1ST4 - chains B and A; structure by X-ray diffraction, 2.02 A resolution.

[Chain B (and A)]
Protein: mRNA decapping enzyme
Organism: Homo sapiens
Notes: chain A of this document is another copy of the same molecule, construct and numbering; everything in this record applies to it too
UniProtKB: Q96C86 (DCPS_HUMAN); numbering as in UniProt (aligned over 1-337)
Chain sequence (337 residues; numbered 1 to 337; the number before each row is that of its first residue):
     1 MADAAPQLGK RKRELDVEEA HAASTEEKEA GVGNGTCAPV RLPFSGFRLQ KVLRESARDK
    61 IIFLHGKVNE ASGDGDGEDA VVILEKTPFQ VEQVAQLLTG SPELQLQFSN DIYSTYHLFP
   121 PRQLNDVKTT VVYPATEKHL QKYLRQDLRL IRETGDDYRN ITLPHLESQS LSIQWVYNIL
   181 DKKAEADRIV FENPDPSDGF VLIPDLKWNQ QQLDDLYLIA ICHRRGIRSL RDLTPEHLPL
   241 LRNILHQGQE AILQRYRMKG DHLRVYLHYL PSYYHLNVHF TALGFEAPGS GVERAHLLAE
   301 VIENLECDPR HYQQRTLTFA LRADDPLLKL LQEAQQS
Unresolved in the structure: 1-39, 337 (chain A: 1-37)
Differences from the reference sequence: engineered mutation Asn277 (His in Q96C86)
Small-molecule neighbours:
  - 7-methyl-gpppa (GTA; p1-7-methylguanosine-P3-adenosine-5',5'-triphosphate), molecule 1: Phe108, Asn110, Tyr113
  - 7-methyl-gpppa (GTA), molecule 2: Leu144, Arg145, Gln146, Leu148, Trp175, Ile179, Glu185, Arg188, Ile203, Pro204, Asp205, Leu206, Lys207, Tyr217, Ile219, His268, Pro271, Ser272, Tyr273, Asn277, His279, Arg294, Arg322
UniProt features mapped onto this chain:
  - motif: Lys10 to Arg13 (nuclear localization signal (NLS)), Lys142 to Thr154 (nuclear export sequence (NES)), His275, Leu276, Val278, His279 (Histidine triad motif)
  - binding site (substrate): Trp175, Glu185, Asp205, Lys207, His268 to Leu276, Val278, His279
  - modified residue: Ala2 (N-acetylalanine), Ser24 (Phosphoserine), Ser101 (Phosphoserine), Lys138 (N6-acetyllysine), Lys142 (N6-acetyllysine)
  - natural variant: Thr316 (T316M: In ARS)
  - mutagenesis: Lys10 to Arg13 (Increases cytoplasmic localization), Arg58 (R58A: Increases decapping activity to 125% of wild-type), Ile61 (I61A: No effect), Phe63 (F63A: No effect), Ile83 (I83A: Strongly reduces decapping activity), Glu85 (E85A: Reduces decapping activity), Phe108 (F108A: Reduces decapping activity), Asn110 (N110A: Loss of decapping activity), Tyr113 (Y113A: Loss of decapping activity), Lys128 (K128A: No effect), Lys138 (K138D: Increases decapping activity to 250% of wild-type), Arg145 (R145A: Increases decapping activity to 180% of wild-type), 16 further mutagenesis entries in UniProt

[Interface between chain B and chain A]
Pairs across the interface (180):
  Arg41(B) - Ser101(A)  hydrogen bond
  Arg41(B) - Leu104(A)
  Arg41(B) - Tyr116(A)  hydrogen bond (backbone-side chain)
  Leu42(B) - Leu98(A)
  Leu42(B) - Leu104(A)  hydrophobic
  Pro43(B) - Tyr116(A)
  Gly46(B) - Thr99(A)
  Phe47(B) - Leu98(A)
  Phe47(B) - Thr99(A)  hydrogen bond (backbone-side chain)
  Leu49(B) - Val91(A)  hydrophobic
  Val52(B) - Val91(A)  hydrophobic
  Glu55(B) - Val91(A)
  Glu55(B) - Asp214(A)
  Ala57(B) - Pro88(A)  hydrophobic
  Ala57(B) - Asp215(A)
  Arg58(B) - Asp59(A)  salt bridge
  Arg58(B) - Phe285(A)
  Arg58(B) - Glu286(A)  hydrogen bond (side chain-backbone)
  Arg58(B) - Pro288(A)
  Asp59(B) - Arg58(A)  salt bridge
  Asp59(B) - Lys60(A)  hydrogen bond (backbone-side chain)
  Lys60(B) - Asp59(A)  hydrogen bond (side chain-backbone)
  Lys60(B) - Glu85(A)  salt bridge
  Lys60(B) - Lys86(A)
  Lys60(B) - Thr87(A)
  Lys60(B) - Phe89(A)
  Ile62(B) - Phe89(A)  hydrophobic
  Ile62(B) - Val91(A)  hydrophobic
  Leu64(B) - Val94(A)  hydrophobic
  Leu84(B) - Phe89(A)
  Leu84(B) - Val94(A)  hydrophobic
  Leu84(B) - Leu118(A)  hydrophobic
  Glu85(B) - Lys60(A)  salt bridge
  Glu85(B) - Phe89(A)
  Lys86(B) - Lys60(A)
  Lys86(B) - Lys86(A)
  Lys86(B) - Thr87(A)  hydrogen bond (side chain-backbone)
  Lys86(B) - Pro88(A)
  Lys86(B) - Phe89(A)
  Lys86(B) - Leu124(A)
  Thr87(B) - Lys60(A)
  Thr87(B) - Lys86(A)  hydrogen bond (backbone-side chain)
  Pro88(B) - Ala57(A)  hydrophobic
  Pro88(B) - Lys60(A)
  Phe89(B) - Lys60(A)
  Phe89(B) - Ile62(A)  hydrophobic
  Phe89(B) - Leu84(A)
  Phe89(B) - Glu85(A)
  Phe89(B) - Lys86(A)
  Phe89(B) - Val127(A)  hydrophobic
  Val91(B) - Leu49(A)  hydrophobic
  Val91(B) - Val52(A)  hydrophobic
  Val94(B) - Leu64(A)  hydrophobic
  Val94(B) - Leu84(A)  hydrophobic
  Leu98(B) - Leu42(A)  hydrophobic
  Leu98(B) - Val82(A)  hydrophobic
  Thr99(B) - Phe47(A)
  Ser101(B) - Arg41(A)  hydrogen bond
  Glu103(B) - Pro39(A)
  Glu103(B) - Val40(A)
  Leu104(B) - Pro39(A)
  Leu104(B) - Val40(A)  hydrogen bond (backbone-backbone)
  Leu104(B) - Leu42(A)
  Gln107(B) - Asn209(A)
  Gln107(B) - Gln210(A)  hydrogen bond
  Gln107(B) - Gln211(A)
  Phe108(B) - Glu185(A)
  Phe108(B) - Arg188(A)
  Ser109(B) - Ala184(A)
  Asn110(B) - Trp175(A)  hydrogen bond (side chain-backbone)
  Asn110(B) - Asn178(A)  hydrogen bond
  Asn110(B) - Ile179(A)
  Asn110(B) - Ala184(A)
  Asn110(B) - Glu185(A)  hydrogen bond
  Asp111(B) - Asn178(A)
  Ile112(B) - Val131(A)
  Ile112(B) - Val132(A)
  Ile112(B) - Tyr133(A)  hydrogen bond (backbone-backbone)
  Ile112(B) - Pro134(A)
  Ile112(B) - His139(A)
  Tyr113(B) - Val131(A)
  Tyr113(B) - His139(A)  hydrogen bond
  Tyr113(B) - Trp175(A)
  Tyr113(B) - Tyr273(A)  hydrogen bond
  Ser114(B) - Thr129(A)
  Ser114(B) - Thr130(A)
  Ser114(B) - Val131(A)  hydrogen bond (backbone-backbone)
  Thr115(B) - Thr129(A)
  Thr115(B) - Thr130(A)
  Thr115(B) - Leu206(A)
  Tyr116(B) - Val40(A)  hydrophobic
  Tyr116(B) - Pro43(A)
  Tyr116(B) - Val127(A)
  Tyr116(B) - Lys128(A)
  Tyr116(B) - Thr129(A)  hydrogen bond (backbone-backbone)
  Tyr116(B) - Val131(A)  hydrophobic
  His117(B) - Asp126(A)  salt bridge
  His117(B) - Val127(A)
  His117(B) - Asn209(A)
  His117(B) - Gln211(A)
  Leu118(B) - Leu84(A)  hydrophobic
  Leu118(B) - Asn125(A)
  Leu118(B) - Asp126(A)
  Leu118(B) - Val127(A)  hydrogen bond (backbone-backbone)
  Leu118(B) - Thr129(A)
  Phe119(B) - Arg122(A)
  Phe119(B) - Asp126(A)
  Pro120(B) - Asn125(A)
  Pro120(B) - Val127(A)  hydrophobic
  Arg122(B) - Glu103(A)  salt bridge
  Arg122(B) - Phe119(A)
  Leu124(B) - Lys86(A)  hydrogen bond (backbone-side chain)
  Asn125(B) - Leu118(A)
  Asn125(B) - Pro120(A)
  Asn125(B) - Asn125(A)
  Asp126(B) - His117(A)  salt bridge
  Asp126(B) - Leu118(A)  hydrogen bond (side chain-backbone)
  Asp126(B) - Phe119(A)
  Val127(B) - Phe89(A)  hydrophobic
  Val127(B) - Tyr116(A)
  Val127(B) - His117(A)
  Val127(B) - Leu118(A)  hydrogen bond (backbone-backbone)
  Val127(B) - Pro120(A)  hydrophobic
  Lys128(B) - Tyr116(A)
  Thr129(B) - Ser114(A)
  Thr129(B) - Thr115(A)
  Thr129(B) - Tyr116(A)  hydrogen bond (backbone-backbone)
  Thr129(B) - Leu118(A)
  Thr130(B) - Ser114(A)
  Thr130(B) - Thr115(A)
  Val131(B) - Ile112(A)
  Val131(B) - Tyr113(A)
  Val131(B) - Ser114(A)  hydrogen bond (backbone-backbone)
  Val131(B) - Tyr116(A)  hydrophobic
  Val132(B) - Ile112(A)
  Tyr133(B) - Ile112(A)  hydrogen bond (backbone-backbone)
  Pro134(B) - Ile112(A)
  His139(B) - Ile112(A)
  His139(B) - Tyr113(A)  hydrogen bond
  Leu148(B) - Leu283(A)
  Arg149(B) - Asp261(A)
  Arg149(B) - His262(A)
  Arg149(B) - Leu283(A)
  Leu150(B) - Asp261(A)  hydrogen bond (backbone-backbone)
  Leu150(B) - Leu263(A)
  Leu150(B) - Leu283(A)
  Arg152(B) - Ala299(A)
  Arg152(B) - Glu303(A)  salt bridge
  Asp261(B) - Arg149(A)
  Asp261(B) - Leu150(A)  hydrogen bond (backbone-backbone)
  Asp261(B) - Gln332(A)
  His262(B) - Arg149(A)  hydrogen bond
  Leu263(B) - Leu150(A)
  Arg264(B) - Glu293(A)  salt bridge
  Leu283(B) - Leu148(A)
  Leu283(B) - Arg149(A)
  Leu283(B) - Leu150(A)
  Glu286(B) - Arg58(A)
  Ser290(B) - Gly291(A)
  Ser290(B) - Val292(A)  hydrogen bond (backbone-backbone)
  Gly291(B) - Ser290(A)
  Val292(B) - Ser290(A)  hydrogen bond (backbone-backbone)
  Val292(B) - Val292(A)
  Val292(B) - Ala295(A)
  Val292(B) - Leu297(A)
  Glu293(B) - Arg264(A)  salt bridge
  Ala295(B) - Val292(A)
  Leu297(B) - Val292(A)  hydrophobic
  Leu297(B) - Thr318(A)
  Ala299(B) - Arg152(A)
  Glu300(B) - Thr316(A)
  Glu303(B) - Arg152(A)  salt bridge
  Glu303(B) - Arg315(A)  salt bridge
  Glu303(B) - Thr316(A)
  Asn304(B) - Arg315(A)  hydrogen bond
  Arg315(B) - Glu303(A)
  Arg315(B) - Asn304(A)  hydrogen bond
  Arg315(B) - Cys307(A)
  Thr316(B) - Glu303(A)
  Gln332(B) - Asp261(A)
Other interface residues (no listed pair), chain B (88 interface residues in all): Val40, Phe44, Ile61, Val82, Ala95, Pro102, Leu106, His296, Cys307, Thr318, Ala320
Other interface residues (no listed pair), chain A (100 interface residues in all): Glu55, Ile61, Ala95, Gly100, Pro102, Asp111, Gln174, Ala287, His296, Glu300, Ala320

[Overview]
The interface between chain B and chain A involves 88 residues on one side and 100 on the other; the contacts
include 34 hydrogen bonds and 12 salt bridges. Among the polar pairs are Arg58(B)-Asp59(A), Lys60(B)-Glu85(A)
and His117(B)-Asp126(A). Bound to chain B: 7-methyl-gpppa.
Chain B and chain A are both mRNA decapping enzyme (Homo sapiens); the structure, Structure of DcpS bound to
m7GpppA, was determined by X-ray diffraction, deposited together with 1ST0.
